2OTJ - chains 0 and A of the 31 polymer chains in the assembly; structure by X-ray diffraction, 2.90 A resolution.

== Chain 0 ==
Molecule: 23S ribosomal RNA
Source organism: Haloarcula marismortui
Sequence (2922 nucleotides; row label = number of the first residue in the row):
     2 UUGGCUACUA UGCCAGCUGG UGGAUUGCUC GGCUCAGGCG CUGAUGAAGG ACGUGCCAAG
    62 CUGCGAUAAG CCAUGGGGAG CCGCACGGAG GCGAAGAACC AUGGAUUUCC GAAUGAGAAU
   122 CUCUCUAACA AUUGCUUCGC GCAAUGAGGA ACCCCGAGAA CUGAAACAUC UCAGUAUCGG
   182 GAGGAACAGA AAACGCAAUG UGAUGUCGUU AGUAACCGCG AGUGAACGCG AUACAGCCCA
   242 AACCGAAGCC CUCACGGGCA AUGUGGUGUC AGGGCUACCU CUCAUCAGCC GACCGUCUCG
   302 ACGAAGUCUC UUGGAACAGA GCGUGAUACA GGGUGACAAC CCCGUACUCG AGACCAGUAC
   362 GACGUGCGGU AGUGCCAGAG UAGCGGGGGU UGGAUAUCCC UCGCGAAUAA CGCAGGCAUC
   422 GACUGCGAAG GCUAAACACA ACCUGAGACC GAUAGUGAAC AAGUAGUGUG AACGAACGCU
   482 GCAAAGUACC CUCAGAAGGG AGGCGAAAUA GAGCAUGAAA UCAGUUGGCG AUCGAGCGAC
   542 AGGGCAUACA AGGUCCCUCG ACGAAUGACC GACGCGCGAG CGUCCAGUAA GACUCACGGG
   602 AAGCCGAUGU UCUGUCGUAC GUUUUGAAAA ACGAGCCAGG GAGUGUGUCU GCAUGGCAAG
   662 UCUAACCGGA GUAUCCGGGG AGGCACAGGG AAACCGACAU GGCCGCAGGG CUUUGCCCGA
   722 GGGCCGCCGU CUUCAAGGGC GGGGAGCCAU GUGGACACGA CCCGAAUCCG GACGAUCUAC
   782 GCAUGGACAA GAUGAAGCGU GCCGAAAGGC ACGUGGAAGU CUGUUAGAGU UGGUGUCCUA
   842 CAAUACCCUC UCGUGAUCUA UGUGUAGGGG UGAAAGGCCC AUCGAGUCCG GCAACAGCUG
   902 GUUCCAAUCG AAACAUGUCG AAGCAUGACC UCCGCCGAGG UAGUCUGUGA GGUAGAGCGA
   962 CCGAUUGGUG UGUCCGCCUC CGAGAGGAGU CGGCACACCU GUCAAACUCC AAACUUACAG
  1022 ACGCCGUUUG ACGCGGGGAU UCCGGUGCGC GGGGUAAGCC UGUGUACCAG GAGGGGAACA
  1082 ACCCAGAGAU AGGUUAAGGU CCCCAAGUGU GGAUUAAGUG UAAUCCUCUG AAGGUGGUCU
  1142 CGAGCCCUAG ACAGCCGGGA GGUGAGCUUA GAAGCAGCUA CCCUCUAAGA AAAGCGUAAC
  1202 AGCUUACCGG CCGAGGUUUG AGGCGCCCAA AAUGAUCGGG ACUCAAAUCC ACCACCGAGA
  1262 CCUGUCCGUA CCACUCAUAC UGGUAAUCGA GUAGAUUGGC GCUCUAAUUG GAUGGAAGUA
  1322 GGGGUGAAAA CUCCUAUGGA CCGAUUAGUG ACGAAAAUCC UGGCCAUAGU AGCAGCGAUA
  1382 GUCGGGUGAG AACCCCGACG GCCUAAUGGA UAAGGGUUCC UCAGCACUGC UGAUCAGCUG
  1442 AGGGUUAGCC GGUCCUAAGU CAUACCGCAA CUCGACUAUG ACGAAAUGGG AAACGGGUUA
  1502 AUAUUCCCGU GCCACUAUGC AGUGAAAGUU GACGCCCUGG GGUCGAUCAC GCUGGGCAUU
  1562 CGCCCAGUCG AACCGUCCAA CUCCGUGGAA GCCGUAAUGG CAGGAAGCGG ACGAACGGCG
  1622 GCAUAGGGAA ACGUGAUUCA ACCUGGGGCC CAUGAAAAGA CGAGCAUAGU GUCCGUACCG
  1682 AGAACCGACA CAGGUGUCCA UGGCGGCGAA AGCCAAGGCC UGUCGGGAGC AACCAACGUU
  1742 AGGGAAUUCG GCAAGUUAGU CCCGUACCUU CGGAAGAAGG GAUGCCUGCU CCGGAACGGA
  1802 GCAGGUCGCA GUGACUCGGA AGCUCGGACU GUCUAGUAAC AACAUAGGUG ACCGCAAAUC
  1862 CGCAAGGACU CGUACGGUCA CUGAAUCCUG CCCAGUGCAG GUAUCUGAAC ACCUCGUACA
  1922 AGAGGACGAA GGACCUGUCA ACGGCGGGGG UAACUAUGAC CCUCUUAAGG UAGCGUAGUA
  1982 CCUUGCCGCA UCAGUAGCGG CUUGCAUGAA UGGAUUAACC AGAGCUUCAC UGUCCCAACG
  2042 UUGGGCCCGG UGAACUGUAC AUUCCAGUGC GGAGUCUGGA GACACCCAGG GGGAAGCGAA
  2102 GACCCUAUGG AGCUUUACUG CAGGCUGUCG CUGAGACGUG GUCGCCGAUG UGCAGCAUAG
  2162 GUAGGAGACA CUACACAGGU ACCCGCGCUA GCGGGCCACC GAGUCAACAG UGAAAUACUA
  2222 CCCGUCGGUG ACUGCGACUC UCACUCCGGG AGGAGGACAC CGAUAGCCGG GCAGUUUGAC
  2282 UGGGGCGGUA CGCGCUCGAA AAGAUAUCGA GCGCGCCCUA UGGCUAUCUC AGCCGGGACA
  2342 GAGACCCGGC GAAGAGUGCA AGAGCAAAAG AUAGCUUGAC AGUGUUCUUC CCAACGAGGA
  2402 ACGCUGACGC GAAAGCGUGG UCUAGCGAAC CAAUUAGCCU GCUUGAUGCG GGCAAUUGAU
  2462 GACAGAAAAG CUACCCUAGG GAUAACAGAG UCGUCACUCG CAAGAGCACA UAUCGACCGA
  2522 GUGGCUUGCU ACCUCGAUGU CGGUUCCCUC CAUCCUGCCC GUGCAGAAGC GGGCAAGGGU
  2582 GAGGUUGUUC GCCUAUUAAA GGAGGUCGUG AGCUGGGUUU AGACCGUCGU GAGACAGGUC
  2642 GGCUGCUAUC UACUGGGUGU GUAAUGGUGU CUGACAAGAA CGACCGUAUA GUACGAGAGG
  2702 AACUACGGUU GGUGGCCACU GGUGUACCGG UUGUUCGAGA GAGCACGUGC CGGGUAGCCA
  2762 CGCCACACGG GGUAAGAGCU GAACGCAUCU AAGCUCGAAA CCCACUUGGA AAAGAGACAC
  2822 CGCCGAGGUC CCGCGUACAA GACGCGGUCG AUAGACUCGG GGUGUGCGCG UCGAGGUAAC
  2882 GAGACGUUAA GCCCACGAGC ACUAACAGAC CAAAGCCAUC AU
Not modelled in the structure: 2-9, 126-127, 715, 971-998, 1560, 1952-1963, 2137-2236, 2339-2343, 2665-2666, 2915-2923
Modified residues: 1MA (6-hydro-1-methyladenosine-5'-monophosphate) at position 628, OMU (o2'-methyluridine 5'-monophosphate) at position 2587, OMG (o2'-methylguanosine-5'-monophosphate) at position 2588, UR3 (3-methyluridine-5'-monophoshate) at position 2619, PSU (pseudouridine-5'-monophosphate) at position 2621
Sequence notes: conflict C560 (U3155 in 3377779); modified residue (628, 2587-2588, 2619, 2621)
Metal / ion sites: Mg2+ site 1 near G28 (its only coordinating residue here); Na+ site 1: C40, G41; Na+ site 2: G56, A59, G61; Na+ site 3: G66, U107, U108; Mg2+ site 2 near U115 (its only coordinating residue here); Na+ site 4: C141, G142; Na+ site 5 near U146 (its only coordinating residue here); Mg2+ site 3: C162, U2276; K+ site 1: U163, U172; Mg2+ site 4: A165, A167, C168; Na+ site 6: A165, A166, A167; Mg2+ site 5 near A166 (its only coordinating residue here); 64 more Na+ sites not listed; 78 more Mg2+ sites not listed; 1 more K+ sites not listed
Small-molecule neighbours: 13-deoxytedanolide (13T): A2430, C2431, C2432, G2459, A2460
From the paper describing this entry:
  - binding site for 13-deoxytedanolide: C2431, G2459, A2460

== Chain A ==
Molecule: 50S ribosomal protein L2P
Source organism: Haloarcula marismortui
Reference sequence: P20276 (RL2_HALMA); residues 0-239 here correspond to UniProt positions 1-240 (UniProt number = residue number + 1)
Sequence (240 residues; each row starts with the number of its first residue; numbering starts at 0):
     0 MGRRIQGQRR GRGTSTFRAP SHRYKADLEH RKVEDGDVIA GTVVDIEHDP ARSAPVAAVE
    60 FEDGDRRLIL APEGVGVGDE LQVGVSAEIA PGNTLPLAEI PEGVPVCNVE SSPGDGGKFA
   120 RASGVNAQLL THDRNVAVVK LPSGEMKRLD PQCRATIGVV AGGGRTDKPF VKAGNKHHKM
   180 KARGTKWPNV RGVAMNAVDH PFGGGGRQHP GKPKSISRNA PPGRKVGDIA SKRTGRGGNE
Not modelled in the structure: 0, 238-239
Metal / ion sites: Mg2+ site 1: Asp26 (shared with G1873(0) of chain 0); Mg2+ site 2: Asn188 (shared with A1845(0), U1846(0), G1884(0) of chain 0); Na+ near Gly203 (its only coordinating residue here)

== Interface between chain 0 and chain A ==
Contacting residue pairs (255):
  C781(0) - Thr15(A)  hydrogen bond to the sugar
  G782(0) - Ser14(A)  hydrogen bond to the base
  G782(0) - Thr15(A)  hydrogen bond to the sugar
  C783(0) - Ser14(A)  sugar contact
  C783(0) - His21(A)  hydrogen bond to the phosphate
  C783(0) - Lys180(A)  salt bridge to the phosphate
  A784(0) - His21(A)  salt bridge to the phosphate
  A784(0) - Arg22(A)  salt bridge to the phosphate
  G820(0) - Lys171(A)  salt bridge to the phosphate
  G820(0) - Ala172(A)  hydrogen bond to the base
  G820(0) - Gly173(A)  hydrogen bond to the base
  A857(0) - Ala172(A)  base contact
  A857(0) - Gly173(A)  phosphate contact
  A857(0) - His176(A)  sugar contact
  A857(0) - His177(A)  salt bridge to the phosphate
  A857(0) - Trp186(A)  base contact
  U866(0) - Arg11(A)  hydrogen bond to the phosphate
  U866(0) - Thr13(A)  sugar contact
  A867(0) - Arg11(A)  salt bridge to the phosphate
  G870(0) - Arg3(A)  salt bridge to the phosphate
  G871(0) - Arg2(A)  hydrogen bond to the base
  G871(0) - Arg3(A)  salt bridge to the phosphate
  G871(0) - Arg8(A)  salt bridge to the phosphate
  G871(0) - Arg11(A)  hydrogen bond to the phosphate
  U872(0) - Arg2(A)  hydrogen bond to the base
  U872(0) - Arg8(A)  hydrogen bond to the base
  U872(0) - Thr13(A)  hydrogen bond to the phosphate
  U872(0) - Phe16(A)  phosphate contact
  G873(0) - Arg2(A)  base contact
  G873(0) - Arg8(A)  hydrogen bond to the base
  G873(0) - Thr15(A)  phosphate contact
  G873(0) - Lys185(A)  salt bridge to the phosphate
  G873(0) - Asp198(A)  hydrogen bond to the base
  A874(0) - Lys185(A)  salt bridge to the phosphate
  A874(0) - Pro187(A)  sugar contact
  A874(0) - Val189(A)  sugar contact
  A875(0) - Val189(A)  sugar contact
  A875(0) - Ala193(A)  hydrogen bond to the sugar
  A875(0) - Met194(A)  base contact
  A875(0) - Asp198(A)  base contact
  G877(0) - Asn195(A)  hydrogen bond to the sugar
  G877(0) - Val197(A)  base contact
  G878(0) - Arg2(A)  hydrogen bond to the base
  C879(0) - Arg2(A)  base contact
  A886(0) - Gly1(A)  hydrogen bond to the base
  A886(0) - Arg2(A)  base contact
  G1460(0) - Arg17(A)  salt bridge to the phosphate
  C1652(0) - Ser52(A)  hydrogen bond to the phosphate
  C1652(0) - Arg164(A)  hydrogen bond to the base
  C1652(0) - Thr165(A)  base contact
  C1652(0) - Lys167(A)  hydrogen bond to the base
  C1652(0) - Phe169(A)  stacking on the base
  C1652(0) - Lys178(A)  hydrogen bond to the base
  A1653(0) - His47(A)  salt bridge to the phosphate
  A1653(0) - Ser52(A)  hydrogen bond to the phosphate
  A1653(0) - His177(A)  stacking on the base
  A1653(0) - Lys178(A)  sugar contact
  U1654(0) - Lys24(A)  hydrogen bond to the sugar
  U1654(0) - His47(A)  stacking on the base
  U1654(0) - Pro49(A)  phosphate contact
  A1843(0) - Gln207(A)  phosphate contact
  C1844(0) - Arg190(A)  salt bridge to the phosphate
  C1844(0) - Ala193(A)  sugar contact
  C1844(0) - Gln207(A)  hydrogen bond to the phosphate
  A1845(0) - Pro187(A)  phosphate contact
  A1845(0) - Asn188(A)  phosphate contact
  A1845(0) - Val189(A)  phosphate contact
  A1845(0) - Arg190(A)  salt bridge to the phosphate
  U1846(0) - Ala172(A)  hydrogen bond to the sugar
  U1846(0) - Trp186(A)  sugar contact
  U1846(0) - Pro187(A)  phosphate contact
  U1846(0) - Asn188(A)  hydrogen bond to the phosphate
  A1847(0) - Phe169(A)  hydrogen bond to the phosphate
  A1847(0) - Val170(A)  hydrogen bond to the sugar
  A1847(0) - Lys175(A)  salt bridge to the phosphate
  A1847(0) - Trp186(A)  hydrogen bond to the phosphate
  G1848(0) - Pro168(A)  phosphate contact
  G1848(0) - Phe169(A)  hydrogen bond to the phosphate
  U1850(0) - Arg235(A)  hydrogen bond to the phosphate
  G1851(0) - Asp227(A)  hydrogen bond to the base
  G1851(0) - Thr233(A)  sugar contact
  G1851(0) - Gly234(A)  sugar contact
  G1851(0) - Arg235(A)  salt bridge to the phosphate
  A1852(0) - Asp227(A)  sugar contact
  A1852(0) - Ile228(A)  hydrogen bond to the sugar
  A1852(0) - Ser230(A)  phosphate contact
  A1852(0) - Lys231(A)  phosphate contact
  A1852(0) - Arg232(A)  sugar contact
  C1853(0) - Arg217(A)  hydrogen bond to the sugar
  C1853(0) - Ile228(A)  sugar contact
  C1853(0) - Ala229(A)  sugar contact
  C1853(0) - Ser230(A)  phosphate contact
  C1853(0) - Lys231(A)  salt bridge to the phosphate
  C1854(0) - Lys231(A)  salt bridge to the phosphate
  G1855(0) - Phe118(A)  base contact
  G1855(0) - Leu140(A)  base contact
  G1855(0) - Pro141(A)  base contact
  G1855(0) - Ser142(A)  hydrogen bond to the base
  G1855(0) - Glu144(A)  hydrogen bond to the sugar
  G1855(0) - Lys146(A)  hydrogen bond to the sugar
  C1856(0) - Lys117(A)  sugar contact
  C1856(0) - Lys146(A)  salt bridge to the phosphate
  A1857(0) - Ser110(A)  hydrogen bond to the phosphate
  A1857(0) - Lys117(A)  salt bridge to the phosphate
  A1859(0) - Arg217(A)  phosphate contact
  U1860(0) - Arg9(A)  hydrogen bond to the base
  U1860(0) - Arg217(A)  salt bridge to the phosphate
  U1860(0) - Lys224(A)  salt bridge to the phosphate
  U1860(0) - Ile228(A)  sugar contact
  C1861(0) - Gly6(A)  hydrogen bond to the sugar
  C1861(0) - Gln7(A)  hydrogen bond to the sugar
  C1861(0) - Gly10(A)  hydrogen bond to the sugar
  C1861(0) - Pro221(A)  phosphate contact
  C1861(0) - Lys224(A)  salt bridge to the phosphate
  C1862(0) - Arg3(A)  hydrogen bond to the phosphate
  C1862(0) - Gln7(A)  hydrogen bond to the phosphate
  C1862(0) - Gly10(A)  sugar contact
  C1862(0) - Arg11(A)  hydrogen bond to the sugar
  C1862(0) - Pro221(A)  phosphate contact
  G1863(0) - Arg3(A)  salt bridge to the phosphate
  G1868(0) - Gly10(A)  hydrogen bond to the base
  A1869(0) - Arg9(A)  base contact
  A1869(0) - Gly10(A)  sugar contact
  A1869(0) - Gly12(A)  sugar contact
  A1869(0) - Arg17(A)  phosphate contact
  C1870(0) - Phe16(A)  sugar contact
  C1870(0) - Arg17(A)  phosphate contact
  C1870(0) - Ala18(A)  hydrogen bond to the phosphate
  C1870(0) - Gly183(A)  phosphate contact
  U1871(0) - Ala18(A)  phosphate contact
  U1871(0) - Arg182(A)  phosphate contact
  U1871(0) - Gly183(A)  hydrogen bond to the phosphate
  C1872(0) - Ser20(A)  hydrogen bond to the phosphate
  C1872(0) - Tyr23(A)  phosphate contact
  C1872(0) - Lys24(A)  base contact
  C1872(0) - Ala25(A)  hydrogen bond to the sugar
  C1872(0) - Asp26(A)  hydrogen bond to the base
  G1873(0) - Asp26(A)  phosphate contact
  G1873(0) - Leu27(A)  phosphate contact
  G1873(0) - Ala50(A)  sugar contact
  G1873(0) - Arg51(A)  phosphate contact
  G1873(0) - Arg120(A)  salt bridge to the phosphate
  U1874(0) - Arg51(A)  salt bridge to the phosphate
  U1874(0) - Lys117(A)  hydrogen bond to the sugar
  U1874(0) - Phe118(A)  sugar contact
  U1874(0) - Ala119(A)  hydrogen bond to the sugar
  U1874(0) - Arg120(A)  salt bridge to the phosphate
  U1874(0) - Ala121(A)  phosphate contact
  A1875(0) - Ala119(A)  hydrogen bond to the phosphate
  A1875(0) - Arg120(A)  hydrogen bond to the phosphate
  A1875(0) - Ala121(A)  hydrogen bond to the phosphate
  A1875(0) - Val124(A)  phosphate contact
  A1875(0) - Pro141(A)  sugar contact
  A1875(0) - Ser142(A)  hydrogen bond to the sugar
  C1876(0) - Ala121(A)  sugar contact
  C1876(0) - Ser122(A)  hydrogen bond to the sugar
  C1876(0) - Gly123(A)  hydrogen bond to the base
  C1876(0) - Val124(A)  base contact
  C1876(0) - Pro141(A)  phosphate contact
  C1876(0) - Gly162(A)  base contact
  C1876(0) - Gly163(A)  hydrogen bond to the base
  C1876(0) - Arg164(A)  hydrogen bond to the phosphate
  C1876(0) - Thr165(A)  hydrogen bond to the sugar
  G1877(0) - Arg164(A)  salt bridge to the phosphate
  G1878(0) - Arg182(A)  salt bridge to the phosphate
  U1879(0) - Arg9(A)  hydrogen bond to the phosphate
  U1879(0) - Gly183(A)  phosphate contact
  U1879(0) - Thr184(A)  hydrogen bond to the phosphate
  C1880(0) - Gly6(A)  phosphate contact
  C1880(0) - Arg9(A)  salt bridge to the phosphate
  C1880(0) - Val225(A)  sugar contact
  C1880(0) - Gly226(A)  hydrogen bond to the sugar
  A1881(0) - His199(A)  salt bridge to the phosphate
  A1881(0) - Phe201(A)  phosphate contact
  A1881(0) - Lys213(A)  sugar contact
  A1881(0) - Val225(A)  phosphate contact
  A1881(0) - Gly226(A)  sugar contact
  C1882(0) - Arg190(A)  phosphate contact
  C1882(0) - Gly191(A)  hydrogen bond to the phosphate
  C1882(0) - Val192(A)  hydrogen bond to the phosphate
  C1882(0) - Phe201(A)  phosphate contact
  C1882(0) - Lys213(A)  sugar contact
  U1883(0) - Arg190(A)  salt bridge to the phosphate
  G1884(0) - Arg190(A)  base contact
  G1898(0) - Pro212(A)  sugar contact
  G1898(0) - Ser214(A)  hydrogen bond to the sugar
  C1899(0) - Ser214(A)  sugar contact
  C1899(0) - Ile215(A)  phosphate contact
  C1899(0) - Ser216(A)  sugar contact
  C1899(0) - Ala229(A)  sugar contact
  C1899(0) - Ser230(A)  hydrogen bond to the sugar
  A1900(0) - Ser216(A)  phosphate contact
  A1900(0) - Arg217(A)  hydrogen bond to the phosphate
  A1900(0) - Ala229(A)  sugar contact
  A1900(0) - Ser230(A)  sugar contact
  A1900(0) - Lys231(A)  sugar contact
  G1938(0) - Lys231(A)  hydrogen bond to the base
  U1939(0) - Arg232(A)  sugar contact
  U1939(0) - Thr233(A)  hydrogen bond to the sugar
  U1939(0) - Gly236(A)  phosphate contact
  U1939(0) - Gly237(A)  phosphate contact
  C1940(0) - Thr233(A)  sugar contact
  C1940(0) - Gly234(A)  sugar contact
  C1940(0) - Gly236(A)  hydrogen bond to the phosphate
  A1941(0) - Gly234(A)  sugar contact
  A1941(0) - Arg235(A)  base contact
  A1942(0) - Pro212(A)  base contact
  A1942(0) - Lys213(A)  salt bridge to the phosphate
  A1942(0) - Asp227(A)  sugar contact
  A1942(0) - Thr233(A)  hydrogen bond to the sugar
  A1942(0) - Gly234(A)  hydrogen bond to the phosphate
  C1943(0) - Pro209(A)  sugar contact
  C1943(0) - Gly210(A)  sugar contact
  C1943(0) - Lys211(A)  sugar contact
  C1943(0) - Pro212(A)  sugar contact
  G1944(0) - His208(A)  salt bridge to the phosphate
  G1944(0) - Pro209(A)  phosphate contact
  U2012(0) - Gln207(A)  hydrogen bond to the sugar
  C2114(0) - Gly1(A)  hydrogen bond to the phosphate
  C2114(0) - Ala196(A)  phosphate contact
  C2114(0) - Val197(A)  phosphate contact
  U2115(0) - Ala196(A)  phosphate contact
  U2116(0) - Lys211(A)  salt bridge to the phosphate
  A2123(0) - Pro220(A)  base contact
  G2124(0) - Asn218(A)  hydrogen bond to the base
  G2124(0) - Pro221(A)  sugar contact
  G2125(0) - Arg217(A)  sugar contact
  G2125(0) - Asn218(A)  hydrogen bond to the sugar
  C2126(0) - Asn218(A)  sugar contact
  C2248(0) - Ser111(A)  hydrogen bond to the sugar
  C2248(0) - Pro112(A)  hydrogen bond to the sugar
  G2249(0) - Gly113(A)  sugar contact
  G2250(0) - Lys31(A)  salt bridge to the phosphate
  G2250(0) - Val32(A)  base contact
  G2250(0) - Glu33(A)  base contact
  G2270(0) - Arg223(A)  sugar contact
  G2271(0) - Arg223(A)  salt bridge to the phosphate
  G2272(0) - Pro220(A)  base contact
  G2272(0) - Pro221(A)  sugar contact
  G2272(0) - Gly222(A)  sugar contact
  G2272(0) - Arg223(A)  salt bridge to the phosphate
  C2273(0) - Gly1(A)  hydrogen bond to the phosphate
  C2625(0) - Gly205(A)  phosphate contact
  C2625(0) - Gln207(A)  phosphate contact
  C2626(0) - Arg206(A)  phosphate contact
  C2629(0) - Arg206(A)  base contact
  G2630(0) - Arg206(A)  hydrogen bond to the base
  G2630(0) - His208(A)  hydrogen bond to the base
  G2632(0) - His208(A)  phosphate contact
  G2632(0) - Gly210(A)  sugar contact
  A2633(0) - Gly203(A)  phosphate contact
  A2633(0) - Gly204(A)  hydrogen bond to the phosphate
  G2634(0) - Gly203(A)  phosphate contact
  G2634(0) - Gly204(A)  hydrogen bond to the phosphate
  G2634(0) - Gly205(A)  hydrogen bond to the base
Also at the interface, not in a pair above, chain 0 (101 interface residues in all): A819, U858, G865, A876, A1459, C1651, G1655, U2117, G2254, A2255, U2631
Also at the interface, not in a pair above, chain A (126 interface residues in all): Gln5, Asp114, Asp149, Gly161, Asn174, Ala181, Pro200, Gly202

== In short ==
Chain 0 and chain A form an interface of 101 and 126 residues respectively, with 88 hydrogen bonds, 39 salt
bridges and 3 aromatic stacking contacts. Polar pairs include G782(0)-Ser14(A), G820(0)-Ala172(A) and
G820(0)-Gly173(A). Bound to chain 0: 13-deoxytedanolide. The paper reports a binding site for
13-deoxytedanolide at C2431(0), G2459(0) and A2460(0).
Chain 0 is 23S ribosomal RNA and chain A is 50S ribosomal protein L2P, both from Haloarcula marismortui; the
structure, 13-deoxytedanolide bound to the large subunit of Haloarcula marismortui, was determined by X-ray
diffraction (same publication as 2OTL).
